3CUP - chains A and B; structure by X-ray diffraction, 3.09 A resolution.

[Chain A]
Protein: H-2 class II histocompatibility antigen, A-D alpha chain
Organism: Mus musculus
UniProtKB: P04228 (HA2D_MOUSE); the construct lacks a stretch of the UniProt sequence, so the offset changes along the chain: -2 to 0 = UniProt 24-26; 1-178 = UniProt 28-205
Chain sequence (190 residues; row label = number of the first residue in the row; numbers below 1 keep their minus sign (Glu-2 is residue -2)):
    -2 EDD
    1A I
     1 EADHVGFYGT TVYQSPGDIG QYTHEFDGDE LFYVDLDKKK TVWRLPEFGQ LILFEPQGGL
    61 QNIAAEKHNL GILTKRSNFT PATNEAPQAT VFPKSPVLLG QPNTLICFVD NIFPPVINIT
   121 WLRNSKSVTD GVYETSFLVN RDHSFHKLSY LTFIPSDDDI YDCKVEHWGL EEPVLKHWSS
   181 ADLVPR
Unresolved in the structure: -2 to 0, 182-186
Sequence notes: expression tag (179-186)
Disulfides: Cys107-Cys163
Covalently attached groups: N-acetylglucosamine (NAG) linked to Asn78
UniProt features mapped onto this chain:
  - glycosylation: Asn118 (N-linked (GlcNAc...) asparagine)

[Chain B]
Protein: MHC class II H2-IA-beta chain linked to GAD221-235 peptide
Organism: Mus musculus
UniProtKB: chimeric construct of Q6LDA5, Q31135: residues 221-235 from Q6LDA5 (Q6LDA5_9MURI) positions 47-61 (UniProt number = residue number - 174); residues 242-428 from Q31135 positions 28-214 (UniProt number = residue number - 214)
Chain sequence (222 residues; each row starts with the number of its first residue):
   215 GSHSRGLKKM REIIGWPGGS GGSGSGSGDS ERHFVHQFKG ECYFTNGTQR IRLVTRYIYN
   275 REEYLRFDSD VGEYRAVTEL GRHSAEYYNK QYLERTRAEL DTACRHNYEE TEVPTSLRRL
   335 EQPNVAISLS RTEALNHHNT LVCSVTDFYP AKIKVRWFRN GQEETVGVSS TQLIRNGDWT
   395 FQVLVMLEMT PHQGEVYTCH VEHPSLKSPI TVEWSSADLV PR
Unresolved in the structure: 215-221, 237-244, 345-353, 373-377, 402-410, 429-436
Sequence notes: expression tag (215-220, 429-436); linker (236)
Disulfides: Cys256-Cys318, Cys357-Cys413

[Chain A / chain B interface]
Contacting residue pairs - 154 pairs, chain A then chain B:
  Ile1A(A) - Tyr257(B)  hydrophobic
  Ile1A(A) - Arg266(B)
  Ala2(A) - Tyr257(B)  hydrophobic
  Ala2(A) - Phe258(B)
  Ala2(A) - Thr259(B)
  Asp3(A) - Phe258(B)  hydrogen bond (backbone-backbone)
  Asp3(A) - Thr259(B)
  Asp3(A) - Asn260(B)  hydrogen bond (side chain-backbone)
  His4(A) - Cys256(B)
  His4(A) - Tyr257(B)
  His4(A) - Phe258(B)  hydrogen bond (backbone-backbone)
  His4(A) - Leu331(B)
  Val5(A) - Cys256(B)
  Val5(A) - Tyr257(B)  hydrophobic
  Gly6(A) - Gly254(B)
  Gly6(A) - Glu255(B)
  Gly6(A) - Cys256(B)  hydrogen bond (backbone-backbone)
  Phe7(A) - Gly254(B)
  Phe7(A) - Glu255(B)
  Tyr8(A) - Met224(B)  hydrophobic
  Tyr8(A) - Ile227(B)
  Tyr8(A) - Gly254(B)  hydrogen bond (backbone-backbone)
  Tyr8(A) - Cys256(B)  hydrophobic
  Tyr8(A) - Asn321(B)
  Tyr8(A) - Glu326(B)
  Gly9(A) - Ile227(B)
  Gly9(A) - Phe252(B)
  Thr10(A) - Phe252(B)
  Thr11(A) - Gln251(B)
  Thr11(A) - Phe252(B)  hydrogen bond (backbone-backbone)
  Val12(A) - His250(B)
  Val12(A) - Gln251(B)
  Tyr13(A) - Val249(B)
  Tyr13(A) - His250(B)  hydrogen bond (backbone-backbone)
  Gln14(A) - His247(B)  hydrogen bond
  Gln14(A) - Phe248(B)
  Gln14(A) - Val249(B)
  Ser15(A) - Arg246(B)
  Ser15(A) - His247(B)  hydrogen bond (backbone-side chain)
  Ser15(A) - Phe248(B)  hydrogen bond (backbone-backbone)
  Pro16(A) - Arg246(B)
  Pro16(A) - His247(B)
  Tyr22(A) - Glu226(B)
  His24(A) - Met224(B)  hydrogen bond
  His24(A) - Arg225(B)
  Phe26(A) - Glu326(B)
  Phe26(A) - Ser330(B)
  Phe26(A) - Leu331(B)  hydrophobic
  Asp27(A) - Arg389(B)  hydrogen bond (backbone-side chain)
  Gly28(A) - Arg389(B)
  Asp29(A) - Tyr363(B)
  Asp29(A) - Arg389(B)  salt bridge
  Asp29(A) - Trp393(B)
  Glu30(A) - Trp393(B)  hydrogen bond (backbone-side chain)
  Leu31(A) - Met224(B)  hydrophobic
  Leu31(A) - Glu326(B)
  Leu31(A) - Trp393(B)  hydrophobic
  Phe32(A) - Met224(B)  hydrophobic
  Arg44(A) - Gly391(B)  hydrogen bond (side chain-backbone)
  Arg44(A) - Asp392(B)
  Arg44(A) - Trp393(B)
  Leu45(A) - Arg333(B)
  Leu45(A) - Trp393(B)  hydrophobic
  Glu47(A) - Arg333(B)  salt bridge
  Phe48(A) - Thr329(B)
  Phe48(A) - Ser330(B)
  Leu51(A) - Lys222(B)
  Leu51(A) - Pro328(B)
  Ile52(A) - Lys222(B)
  Ile52(A) - Thr325(B)
  Ile52(A) - Thr329(B)
  Leu53(A) - Lys222(B)  hydrogen bond (backbone-backbone)
  Leu53(A) - Lys223(B)
  Leu53(A) - Met224(B)  hydrogen bond (backbone-backbone)
  Phe54(A) - Met224(B)
  Phe54(A) - Glu226(B)
  Gly58(A) - Glu226(B)
  Asn62(A) - Ile227(B)  hydrogen bond (side chain-backbone)
  Asn62(A) - Ile228(B)
  Asn62(A) - Gly229(B)  hydrogen bond (side chain-backbone)
  Asn62(A) - Phe252(B)
  Ala65(A) - Gly229(B)
  Glu66(A) - His250(B)  salt bridge
  Glu66(A) - Gln251(B)  hydrogen bond (side chain-backbone)
  Glu66(A) - Phe252(B)  hydrogen bond (side chain-backbone)
  His68(A) - Pro231(B)
  His68(A) - Gly232(B)  hydrogen bond (side chain-backbone)
  Asn69(A) - Trp230(B)  hydrogen bond (side chain-backbone)
  Asn69(A) - Pro231(B)
  Asn69(A) - Gly232(B)  hydrogen bond (side chain-backbone)
  Asn69(A) - His250(B)
  Leu70(A) - Phe248(B)
  Leu70(A) - Val249(B)
  Leu70(A) - His250(B)
  Ile72(A) - Gly232(B)
  Ile72(A) - Gly233(B)
  Leu73(A) - His250(B)
  Leu73(A) - Tyr273(B)  hydrophobic
  Leu73(A) - Tyr278(B)
  Leu73(A) - Leu294(B)  hydrophobic
  Thr74(A) - Phe248(B)
  Thr74(A) - Tyr273(B)
  Arg76(A) - Gly233(B)  hydrogen bond (side chain-backbone)
  Arg76(A) - Ser234(B)
  Arg76(A) - Leu294(B)  hydrogen bond (side chain-backbone)
  Arg76(A) - Ser298(B)  hydrogen bond
  Ser77(A) - Tyr273(B)  hydrogen bond
  Ser77(A) - Leu294(B)
  Phe79(A) - Phe248(B)
  Thr80(A) - Phe248(B)
  Thr80(A) - Tyr273(B)  hydrogen bond (backbone-side chain)
  Thr80(A) - Asn274(B)  hydrogen bond (backbone-side chain)
  Pro81(A) - Arg246(B)
  Pro81(A) - His247(B)
  Pro81(A) - Phe248(B)
  Pro81(A) - Asn274(B)
  Ala82(A) - His247(B)  hydrogen bond (backbone-backbone)
  Ala82(A) - Asn274(B)
  Glu85(A) - Arg275(B)  salt bridge
  Phe92(A) - Ile388(B)  hydrophobic
  Phe92(A) - Asn390(B)
  Phe92(A) - Gln396(B)
  Pro93(A) - Gln396(B)  hydrogen bond (backbone-side chain)
  Lys94(A) - Thr360(B)
  Lys94(A) - Asp361(B)  salt bridge
  Lys94(A) - Asp392(B)  salt bridge
  Lys94(A) - Thr394(B)  hydrogen bond
  Lys94(A) - Gln396(B)  hydrogen bond (backbone-side chain)
  Pro96(A) - Ser358(B)
  Pro96(A) - Thr360(B)
  Ile106(A) - Asn390(B)
  Phe113(A) - Val249(B)  hydrophobic
  Phe113(A) - Gln251(B)
  Phe113(A) - Asn274(B)
  Phe113(A) - Arg275(B)
  Pro114(A) - His247(B)
  Pro114(A) - Val249(B)  hydrophobic
  Val139(A) - Lys253(B)
  Asn140(A) - Lys253(B)  hydrogen bond (backbone-side chain)
  Asp142(A) - Arg275(B)  salt bridge
  His143(A) - Gln251(B)  hydrogen bond (backbone-side chain)
  His143(A) - Lys253(B)  hydrogen bond
  His143(A) - Arg270(B)
  His143(A) - Ile272(B)
  His143(A) - Arg275(B)
  His143(A) - Glu277(B)  salt bridge
  Ser144(A) - Arg275(B)
  Phe145(A) - Gln251(B)
  Leu148(A) - Asn390(B)
  Leu148(A) - Gly391(B)
  Tyr150(A) - Asn390(B)  hydrogen bond (side chain-backbone)
  Tyr150(A) - Gly391(B)  hydrogen bond (side chain-backbone)
  Tyr150(A) - Asp392(B)
  Trp168(A) - His247(B)
Interface residues without a listed pair, chain A (72 interface residues in all): Ile19, Gln50, Glu55, Ser95, Pro115, Thr135
Interface residues without a listed pair, chain B (64 interface residues in all): Glu245, Tyr271, Tyr302, Ala317, Tyr322, Phe395

[In short]
The interface between chain A and chain B involves 72 residues on one side and 64 on the other; the contacts
include 38 hydrogen bonds and 8 salt bridges. Polar pairs include Asp29(A)-Arg389(B), Glu47(A)-Arg333(B) and
Glu66(A)-His250(B). N-acetylglucosamine is covalently linked to Asn78(A).
Here chain A is H-2 class II histocompatibility antigen, A-D alpha chain and chain B is MHC class II
H2-IA-beta chain linked to GAD221-235 peptide, both from Mus musculus. Entry 3CUP (Crystal structure of the
MHC class II molecule I-Ag7 in complex with the peptide GAD221-235) was determined by X-ray diffraction.
